Entry 6L24 (X-ray diffraction, 2.40 A resolution); this record covers chain A.

Chain A:
Name: Casein kinase II subunit alpha
Organism: Homo sapiens
Notes: EC 2.7.11.1
UniProtKB: P68400 (CSK21_HUMAN); residues 1-335 here = UniProt positions 1-335
Chain sequence (340 residues; row label = number of the first residue in the row; numbers below 1 keep their minus sign (Gly-4 is residue -4)):
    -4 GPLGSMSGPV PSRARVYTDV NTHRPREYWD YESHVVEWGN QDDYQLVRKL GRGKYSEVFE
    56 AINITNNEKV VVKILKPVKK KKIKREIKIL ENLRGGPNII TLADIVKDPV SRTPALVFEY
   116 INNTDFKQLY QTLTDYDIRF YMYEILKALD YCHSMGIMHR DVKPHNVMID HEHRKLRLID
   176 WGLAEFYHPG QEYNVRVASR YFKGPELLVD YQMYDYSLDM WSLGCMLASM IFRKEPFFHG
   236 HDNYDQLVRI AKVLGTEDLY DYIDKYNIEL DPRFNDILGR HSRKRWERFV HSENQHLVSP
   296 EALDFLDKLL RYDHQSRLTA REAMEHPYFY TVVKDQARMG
Unresolved in the structure: -4 to 1
Differences from the reference sequence: expression tag (-4 to 0); engineered mutation Tyr115 (His in P68400), Ile116 (Val in P68400)
Swiss-Prot annotation at these positions:
  - region: Gln36 to Leu41 (Interaction with beta subunit)
  - active site: Asp156 (Proton acceptor)
  - binding site (ATP): Leu45 to Val53, Lys68
  - natural variant: Arg47 (R47Q: In OCNDS), Tyr50 (Y50S: In OCNDS), Asp175 (D175G: In OCNDS), Lys198 (K198R: In OCNDS)
Residues lining bound ligands: E3U ((6aR)-3,4,6a,10-tetrakis(oxidanyl)-6,7-dihydroindeno[2,1-c]chromen-9-one): Leu45, Gly46, Val53, Val66, Lys68, Glu81, Ile95, Phe113, Glu114, Tyr115, Ile116, His160, Met163, Ile174, Asp175, Trp176

Summary:
Ligands of chain A: compound E3U. Curated annotation (UniProt) lists active-site residue Asp156 and 10
ATP-binding residues.
Chain A is Casein kinase II subunit alpha (Homo sapiens); the structure, Crystal structure of CK2a1
H115Y/V116I with hematein, was determined by X-ray diffraction, deposited together with 6L23, 6L1Z, 6L20, 6L21
and 6L22.
